PDB entry 9N36 | electron microscopy, 2.72 A resolution | chains C and E of the 5 polymer chains in the assembly

Chain C (and E):
Protein: Phosphoprotein
Organism: human respiratory syncytial virus
Notes: chain E of this document is another copy of the same molecule, construct and numbering; everything in this record applies to it too
Reference sequence: P03421 (PHOSP_HRSVA); residue numbers follow UniProt; this construct covers 1-241
Chain sequence (256 residues; row label = number of the first residue in the row):
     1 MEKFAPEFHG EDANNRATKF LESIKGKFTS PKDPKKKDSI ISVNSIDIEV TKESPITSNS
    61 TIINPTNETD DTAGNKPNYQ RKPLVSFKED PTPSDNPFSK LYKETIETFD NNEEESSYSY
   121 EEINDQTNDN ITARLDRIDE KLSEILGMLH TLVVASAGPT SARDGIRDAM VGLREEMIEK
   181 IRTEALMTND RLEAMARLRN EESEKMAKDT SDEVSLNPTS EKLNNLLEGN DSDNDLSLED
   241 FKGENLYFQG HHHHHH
Unresolved in the structure: 1-129, 187-256 (chain E: 1-130, 158-173, 200-256)
Differences from the reference sequence: variant Val171 (Ile in P03421); expression tag (242-256)
UniProt features mapped onto this chain:
  - region: Met1 to Ser30 (Binding to monomeric RNA-free nucleoprotein), Ser39 to Thr57 (Important for viral particle assembly), Arg81 to Phe87 (Binding to host phosphatase PP1), Asp90 to Asp110 (Binding to protein M2-1), Leu216 to Ser232 (Binding to RNA-directed RNA polymerase L), Ser232 to Phe241 (Binding to the N-RNA complex)
  - site: Thr108 (Interaction with protein M2-1)
  - modified residue: Thr108 (Phosphothreonine), Ser116 (Phosphoserine), Ser117 (Phosphoserine), Ser119 (Phosphoserine), Ser232 (Phosphoserine), Ser237 (Phosphoserine)
  - natural variant: Val171 (I171V: this construct carries the variant)
  - mutagenesis: Phe87 (F87A: Almost complete loss of viral transcription. Complete loss of interaction with host phosphatase PP1), Phe98 (F98A: Complete loss of interaction with protein M2-1. Almost complete loss of viral transcription and loss of localization of protein M2-1 in inclusion bodies), Leu101 (L101A: Complete loss of interaction with protein M2-1. Almost complete loss of viral transcription and loss of localization of protein M2-1 in inclusion bodies), Tyr102 (Y102A: Complete loss of interaction with protein M2-1. Almost complete loss of viral transcription and loss of localization of protein M2-1 in inclusion bodies), Thr105 (T105A/D: Complete loss of interaction with protein M2-1. Almost complete loss of viral transcription and loss of localization of protein M2-1 in inclusion bodies), Ile106 (I106A: Complete loss of interaction with protein M2-1. Almost complete loss of viral transcription and loss of localization of protein M2-1 in inclusion bodies), Thr108 (T108D: Loss of interaction with protein M2-1 and loss of localization of protein M2-1 in inclusion bodies), Phe109 (F109A: Complete loss of interaction with protein M2-1. Almost complete loss of viral transcription and loss of localization of protein M2-1 in inclusion bodies), Ser116 to Ser119 (60% loss of transcription inhibition by M2-2), Gly172 (G172S: Almost complete loss of interaction with the nucleoprotein), Glu176 (E176G: Complete loss of interaction with the nucleoprotein), Asp233 (D233A: Complete loss of interaction with the N-RNA complex; when associated with A-239), 4 further mutagenesis entries in UniProt

How chain C and chain E interact:
Contacting residue pairs (12; chain C residue first):
  Ala169(C) - Met177(E)
  Ala169(C) - Ile181(E)
  Glu175(C) - Leu192(E)
  Ile178(C) - Ala185(E)
  Ile178(C) - Thr188(E)
  Ile178(C) - Asn189(E)
  Ile178(C) - Leu192(E)  hydrophobic
  Glu179(C) - Leu192(E)
  Arg182(C) - Asn189(E)
  Arg182(C) - Leu192(E)
  Arg182(C) - Glu193(E)  salt bridge
  Arg182(C) - Ala196(E)
Other interface residues (no listed pair), chain C (8 interface residues in all): Leu152, Met170, Leu173
Other interface residues (no listed pair), chain E (9 interface residues in all): Leu152

Summary:
8 residues of chain C and 9 residues of chain E are in contact; the contacts include 1 salt bridge. The
salt-bridged pair is Arg182(C)-Glu193(E). UniProt lists 19 mutagenesis sites on chain C.
Both chains are Phosphoprotein (human respiratory syncytial virus). Entry 9N36 (CryoEM structure Of
Respiratory Syncytial Virus Polymerase with novel non-nucleoside inhibitor compound 22) was determined by
electron microscopy.
